PDB entry 3T4A | X-ray diffraction, 3.40 A resolution | chains B and C of the 4 polymer chains in the assembly

[Chain B]
Protein: Complement C3c alpha' chain fragment 1
Organism: Homo sapiens
Notes: fragment: C3c alpha' chain fragment 1
UniProtKB: P01024 (CO3_HUMAN); residues 727-932 here correspond to UniProt positions 749-954 (UniProt number = residue number + 22)
Amino-acid sequence (206 residues; numbered 727 to 932; the number before each row is that of its first residue):
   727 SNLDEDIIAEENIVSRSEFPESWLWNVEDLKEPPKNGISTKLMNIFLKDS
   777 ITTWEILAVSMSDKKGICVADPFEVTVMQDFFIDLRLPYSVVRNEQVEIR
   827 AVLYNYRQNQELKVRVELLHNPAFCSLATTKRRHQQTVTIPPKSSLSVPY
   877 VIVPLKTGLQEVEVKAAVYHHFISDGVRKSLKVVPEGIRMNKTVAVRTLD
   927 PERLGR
Not modelled in the structure: 727-729, 913-932
UniProt features mapped onto this chain:
  - site: Arg932 (Cleavage)
  - glycosylation: Asn917 (N-linked (GlcNAc...) asparagine)
What the authors report for this chain:
  - conformationally variable residues (side-chain flip): Phe898

[Chain C]
Protein: Complement C3c alpha' chain fragment 2
Organism: Homo sapiens
Notes: fragment: C3c alpha' chain fragment 2
UniProtKB: P01024 (CO3_HUMAN); residues 1299-1641 here correspond to UniProt positions 1321-1663 (UniProt number = residue number + 22)
Amino-acid sequence (343 residues; numbered 1299 to 1641; the number before each row is that of its first residue):
  1299 SEETKENEGFTVTAEGKGQGTLSVVTMYHAKAKDQLTCNKFDLKVTIKPA
  1349 PETEKRPQDAKNTMILEICTRYRGDQDATMSILDISMMTGFAPDTDDLKQ
  1399 LANGVDRYISKYELDKAFSDRNTLIIYLDKVSHSEDDCLAFKVHQYFNVE
  1449 LIQPGAVKVYAYYNLEESCTRFYHPEKEDGKLNKLCRDELCRCAEENCFI
  1499 QKSDDKVTLEERLDKACEPGVDYVYKTRLVKVQLSNDFDEYIMAIEQTIK
  1549 SGSDEVQVGQQRTFISPIKCREALKLEEKKHYLMWGLSSDFWGEKPNLSY
  1599 IIGKDTWVEHWPEEDECQDEENQKQCQDLGAFTESMVVFGCPN
Not modelled in the structure: 1299-1334, 1350-1358, 1501-1502
Disulfides: Cys1336-Cys1467, Cys1367-Cys1436, Cys1484-Cys1489, Cys1496-Cys1568, Cys1515-Cys1639, Cys1615-Cys1624
UniProt features mapped onto this chain:
  - region: Glu1612 to Phe1637 (Interaction with CFP/properdin)
  - site: Asn1641 (Coordinates Mg(2+) for interaction with Complement factor B Bb fragment (CFB))
  - modified residue (Phosphoserine): Ser1299, Ser1551
  - glycosylation: Asn1595 (N-linked (GlcNAc...) asparagine)

[Interface between chain B and chain C]
Pairs across the interface - 35 pairs, chain B then chain C:
  Arg819(B) - Glu1487(C)  salt bridge
  Asn820(B) - Lys1482(C)
  Asn820(B) - Cys1489(C)
  Gln822(B) - Phe1470(C)
  Gln822(B) - Gly1478(C)  hydrogen bond (side chain-backbone)
  Gln822(B) - Lys1479(C)
  Gln822(B) - Leu1480(C)  hydrogen bond (side chain-backbone)
  Val823(B) - Phe1470(C)
  Glu824(B) - Ser1384(C)  hydrogen bond
  Glu824(B) - Ala1454(C)
  Glu824(B) - Phe1470(C)
  Arg826(B) - Thr1421(C)
  Cys851(B) - Cys1491(C)  disulfide
  Leu853(B) - Leu1449(C)
  Leu853(B) - Ile1450(C)
  Leu853(B) - Glu1493(C)
  Thr855(B) - Glu1494(C)
  Thr855(B) - Lys1602(C)
  Thr856(B) - Lys1602(C)
  Thr856(B) - Asp1603(C)
  Lys857(B) - Asp1603(C)  salt bridge
  Arg858(B) - Leu1449(C)
  Arg858(B) - Glu1494(C)
  His860(B) - Gln1451(C)
  Val864(B) - Asp1418(C)
  Thr865(B) - Asp1418(C)
  Leu872(B) - Asp1418(C)
  Ser873(B) - Asn1420(C)  hydrogen bond (backbone-side chain)
  Ser873(B) - Thr1421(C)
  Pro875(B) - Gln1451(C)
  Tyr876(B) - Gln1451(C)
  Val877(B) - Gln1451(C)  hydrogen bond (backbone-side chain)
  Val877(B) - Pro1452(C)
  Val877(B) - Phe1470(C)  hydrophobic
  Leu881(B) - Arg1490(C)
Other interface residues (no listed pair), chain B (26 interface residues in all): His846, Ser852, Gln862, Val874, Val879
Other interface residues (no listed pair), chain C (29 interface residues in all): Asp1382, Ile1383, Thr1387, Asn1481, Cys1484, Ala1492, Asn1495
Inter-chain disulfides: Cys851(B)-Cys1491(C)

[Overview]
26 residues of chain B and 29 residues of chain C are in contact, with 1 disulfide bond, 5 hydrogen bonds and
2 salt bridges. Polar contacts include Arg819(B)-Glu1487(C), Lys857(B)-Asp1603(C) and Gln822(B)-Gly1478(C).
From the paper: conformational variability at Phe898(B).
Chain B is Complement C3c alpha' chain fragment 1 and chain C is Complement C3c alpha' chain fragment 2, both
from Homo sapiens; the structure, Structure of a truncated form of Staphylococcal Complement Inhibitor B bound
to human C3c at 3.4 ..., was determined by X-ray diffraction together with 3T46, 3T47, 3T48 and 3T49 from the
same study.
